PDB entry 1QLN | X-ray diffraction, 2.40 A resolution | chains A and T of the 4 polymer chains in the assembly

== Chain A ==
Name: Bacteriophage T7 RNA polymerase
From: Bacteriophage T7
Notes: EC 2.7.7.6
Sequence (883 residues; each row starts with the number of its first residue):
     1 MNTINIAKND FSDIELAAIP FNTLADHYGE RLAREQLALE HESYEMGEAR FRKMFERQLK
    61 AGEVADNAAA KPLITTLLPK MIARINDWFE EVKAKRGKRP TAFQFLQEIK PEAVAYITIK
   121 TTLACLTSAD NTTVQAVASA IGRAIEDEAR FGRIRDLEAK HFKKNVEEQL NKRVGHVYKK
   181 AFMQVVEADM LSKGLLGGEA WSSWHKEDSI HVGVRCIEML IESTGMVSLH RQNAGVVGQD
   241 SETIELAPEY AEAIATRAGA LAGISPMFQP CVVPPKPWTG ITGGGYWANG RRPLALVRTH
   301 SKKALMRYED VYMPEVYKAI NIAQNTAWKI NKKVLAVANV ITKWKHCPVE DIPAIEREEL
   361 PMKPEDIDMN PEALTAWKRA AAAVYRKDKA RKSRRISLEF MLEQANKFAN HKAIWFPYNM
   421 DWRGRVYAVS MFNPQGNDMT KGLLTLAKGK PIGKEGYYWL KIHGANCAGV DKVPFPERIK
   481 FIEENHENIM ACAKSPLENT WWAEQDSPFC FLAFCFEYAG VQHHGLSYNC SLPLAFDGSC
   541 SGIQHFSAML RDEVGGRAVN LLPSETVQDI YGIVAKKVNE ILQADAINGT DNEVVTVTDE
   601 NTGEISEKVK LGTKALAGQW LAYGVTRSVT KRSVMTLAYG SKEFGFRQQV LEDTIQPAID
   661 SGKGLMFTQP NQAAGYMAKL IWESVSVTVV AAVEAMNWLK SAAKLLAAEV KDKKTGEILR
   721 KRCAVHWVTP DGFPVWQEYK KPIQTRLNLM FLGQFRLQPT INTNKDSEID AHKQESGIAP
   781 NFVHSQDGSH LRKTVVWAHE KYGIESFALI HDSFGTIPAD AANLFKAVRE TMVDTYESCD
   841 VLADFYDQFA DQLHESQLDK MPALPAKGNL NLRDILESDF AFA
Unresolved in the structure: 1-5, 56-71

== Chain T ==
Molecule: 22-nt DNA strand
Notes: fragment: promoter
Sequence (22 nucleotides; row label = number of the first residue in the row):
     1 CTCCCTATAG TGAGTCGTAT TA

== Interface between chain A and chain T ==
Contacting residue pairs - 73 pairs, chain A then chain T:
  Lys93(A) with DA22(T), sugar contact
  Lys95(A) with DA22(T), sugar contact
  Arg96(A) with DT21(T), base contact; DA22(T), sugar contact
  Gly97(A) with DT20(T), base contact; DT21(T), hydrogen bond to the sugar
  Lys98(A) with DT20(T), hydrogen bond to the base
  Arg99(A) with DA22(T), salt bridge to the phosphate
  Asn131(A) with DA9(T), hydrogen bond to the phosphate
  Gln135(A) with DA9(T), base contact; DT11(T), hydrogen bond to the phosphate
  Ser139(A) with DA9(T), hydrogen bond to the base
  Arg143(A) with DT6(T), hydrogen bond to the base
  Ala200(A) with DT6(T), base contact
  Trp201(A) with DT6(T), base contact
  Lys206(A) with DT8(T), hydrogen bond to the base; DA9(T), base contact
  Arg231(A) with DT11(T), sugar contact; DG12(T), sugar contact
  Gly235(A) with DG10(T), base contact
  Val236(A) with DG10(T), base contact
  Val237(A) with DG10(T), base contact
  Asp240(A) with DG10(T), hydrogen bond to the base; DT11(T), sugar contact
  Ser241(A) with DT11(T), sugar contact
  Glu242(A) with DT11(T), phosphate contact; DG12(T), phosphate contact
  Ala295(A) with DT6(T), base contact
  Val297(A) with DT6(T), base contact
  Arg298(A) with DT6(T), salt bridge to the phosphate
  Thr299(A) with DT6(T), base contact
  His300(A) with DA7(T), hydrogen bond to the base
  Asp421(A) with DC4(T), sugar contact; DT6(T), phosphate contact
  Trp422(A) with DC4(T), phosphate contact; DC5(T), phosphate contact
  Arg423(A) with DC4(T), hydrogen bond to the sugar
  Tyr427(A) with DC4(T), hydrogen bond to the base; DC5(T), phosphate contact; DT6(T), phosphate contact
  Thr636(A) with DT2(T), base contact
  Tyr639(A) with DT2(T), base contact; DC3(T), stacking on the base
  Gly640(A) with DT2(T), phosphate contact
  Ser641(A) with DT2(T), phosphate contact
  Phe644(A) with DC1(T), stacking on the base
  Gly645(A) with DT2(T), hydrogen bond to the phosphate
  Tyr739(A) with DC3(T), hydrogen bond to the phosphate; DC4(T), hydrogen bond to the phosphate
  Gln744(A) with DA9(T), phosphate contact; DG10(T), hydrogen bond to the phosphate
  Arg746(A) with DT11(T), base contact; DG12(T), hydrogen bond to the base
  Phe755(A) with DG12(T), phosphate contact; DA13(T), phosphate contact
  Arg756(A) with DG12(T), sugar contact; DA13(T), hydrogen bond to the phosphate; DG14(T), hydrogen bond to the base; DT15(T), base contact
  Leu757(A) with DG12(T), phosphate contact
  Gln758(A) with DT11(T), phosphate contact; DG12(T), hydrogen bond to the phosphate; DA13(T), hydrogen bond to the base
  Pro759(A) with DT11(T), phosphate contact
  Thr760(A) with DA9(T), sugar contact; DG10(T), sugar contact; DT11(T), hydrogen bond to the phosphate
  Ile761(A) with DA9(T), base contact
  Asn762(A) with DT8(T), hydrogen bond to the base; DA9(T), hydrogen bond to the base
  His772(A) with DC1(T), salt bridge to the phosphate
  Pro780(A) with DC3(T), sugar contact
  His784(A) with DC3(T), base contact
Other interface residues (no listed pair), chain A (55 interface residues in all): Ala94, Ala136, Gln649, Gln754, Ser776, Asn781
Other interface residues (no listed pair), chain T (19 interface residues in all): DA19

== Overview ==
Chain A and chain T form an interface of 55 and 19 residues respectively; the contacts include 23 hydrogen
bonds, 3 salt bridges and 2 aromatic stacking contacts. Polar pairs include Lys98(A)-DT20(T), Ser139(A)-DA9(T)
and Arg143(A)-DT6(T).
Chain A is Bacteriophage T7 RNA polymerase (Bacteriophage T7) and chain T is a 22-nt DNA strand; the
structure, Structure of a transcribing T7 RNA polymerase initiation complex, was determined by X-ray
diffraction.
